PDB entry 7DSI | electron microscopy, 3.21 A resolution | chains A and B

Chain A:
Name: Phospholipid-transporting ATPase DNF1
From: Saccharomyces cerevisiae S288C
Notes: EC 7.6.2.1
UniProtKB: P32660 (ATC5_YEAST); residues 1-1571 here = UniProt positions 1-1571
Chain sequence (1571 residues; numbered 1 to 1571; the number before each row is that of its first residue):
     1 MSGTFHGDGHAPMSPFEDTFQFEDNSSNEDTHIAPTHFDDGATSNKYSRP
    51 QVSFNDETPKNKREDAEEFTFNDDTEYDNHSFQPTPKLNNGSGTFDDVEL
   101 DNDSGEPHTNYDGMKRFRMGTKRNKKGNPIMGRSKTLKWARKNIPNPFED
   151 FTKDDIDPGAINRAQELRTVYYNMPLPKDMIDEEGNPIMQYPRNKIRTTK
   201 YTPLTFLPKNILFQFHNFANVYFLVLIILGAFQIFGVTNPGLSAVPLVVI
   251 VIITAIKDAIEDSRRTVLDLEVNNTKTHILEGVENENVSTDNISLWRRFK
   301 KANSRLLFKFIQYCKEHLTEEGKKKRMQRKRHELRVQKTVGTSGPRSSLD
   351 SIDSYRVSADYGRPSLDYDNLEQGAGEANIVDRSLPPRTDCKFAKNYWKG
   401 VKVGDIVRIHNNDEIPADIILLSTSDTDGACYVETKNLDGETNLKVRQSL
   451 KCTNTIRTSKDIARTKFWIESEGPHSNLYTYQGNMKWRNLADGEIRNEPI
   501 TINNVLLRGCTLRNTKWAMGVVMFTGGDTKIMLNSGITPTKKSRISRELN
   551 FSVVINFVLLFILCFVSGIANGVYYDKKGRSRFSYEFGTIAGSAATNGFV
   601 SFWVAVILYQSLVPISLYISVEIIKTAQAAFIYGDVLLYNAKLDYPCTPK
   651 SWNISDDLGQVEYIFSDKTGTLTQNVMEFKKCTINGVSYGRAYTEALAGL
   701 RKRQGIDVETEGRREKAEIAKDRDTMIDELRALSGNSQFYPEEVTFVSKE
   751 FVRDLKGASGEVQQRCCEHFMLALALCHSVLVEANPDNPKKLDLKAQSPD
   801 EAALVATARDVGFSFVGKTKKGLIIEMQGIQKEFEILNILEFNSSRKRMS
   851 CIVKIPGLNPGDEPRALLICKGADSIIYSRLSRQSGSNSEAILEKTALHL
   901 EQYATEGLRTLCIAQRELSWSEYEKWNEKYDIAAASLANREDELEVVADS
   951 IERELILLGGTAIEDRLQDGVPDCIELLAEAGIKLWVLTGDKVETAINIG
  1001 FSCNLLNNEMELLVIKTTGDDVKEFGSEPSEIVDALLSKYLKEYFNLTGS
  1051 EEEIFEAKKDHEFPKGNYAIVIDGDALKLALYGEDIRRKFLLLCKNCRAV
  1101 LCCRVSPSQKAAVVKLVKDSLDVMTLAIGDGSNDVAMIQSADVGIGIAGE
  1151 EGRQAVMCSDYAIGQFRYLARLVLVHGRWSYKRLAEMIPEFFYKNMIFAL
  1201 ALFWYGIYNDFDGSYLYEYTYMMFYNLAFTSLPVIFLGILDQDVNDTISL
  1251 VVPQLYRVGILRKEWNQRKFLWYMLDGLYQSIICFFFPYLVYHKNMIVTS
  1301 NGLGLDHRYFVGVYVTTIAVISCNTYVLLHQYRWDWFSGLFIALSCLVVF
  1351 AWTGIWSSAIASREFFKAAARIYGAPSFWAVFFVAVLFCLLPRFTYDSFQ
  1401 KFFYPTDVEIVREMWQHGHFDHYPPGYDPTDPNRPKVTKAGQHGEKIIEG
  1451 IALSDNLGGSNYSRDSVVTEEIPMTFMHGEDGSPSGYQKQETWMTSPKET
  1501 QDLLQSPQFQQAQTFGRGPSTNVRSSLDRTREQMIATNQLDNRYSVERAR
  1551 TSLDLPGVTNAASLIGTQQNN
Not modelled in the structure: 1-166, 197-219, 287-389, 1438-1571
Cystine bridges: Cys777-Cys851
Bound ions: Mg2+: Asp667, Thr669
Small-molecule neighbours: AMP-PCP (ACP; phosphomethylphosphonic acid adenylate ester): Asp667, Lys668, Thr669, Ser798, Asp800, Glu801, Phe842, Ser844, Lys847, Met849, Lys871, Gly872, Ala873, Arg909, Thr910, Leu911, Leu988, Thr989, Gly990, Asp991, Arg1104, Lys1110, Asn1133
Swiss-Prot annotation at these positions:
  - region (Involved in phosphatidylcholine substrate selection): Ile234 to Gly241, Glu586 to Ile590
  - active site: Asp667 (4-aspartylphosphate intermediate)
  - binding site (ATP): Asp667, Lys668, Thr669, Glu801, Phe842, Ser844, Lys847, Lys871, Arg909, Thr910, Thr989, Gly990, Asp991, Arg1104, Lys1110, Asn1133, Asp1134
  - binding site (Mg(2+)): Asp667, Thr669, Asp1130, Asp1134
  - binding site (a 1,2-diacyl-sn-glycero-3-phospho-L-serine): Arg1393
  - site: Ile615 (Involved in the release of the transported lipid into the cytosolic leaflet)
  - modified residue: Ser53 (Phosphoserine), Thr70 (Phosphothreonine), Ser81 (Phosphoserine), Thr85 (Phosphothreonine), Ser92 (Phosphoserine), Thr94 (Phosphothreonine), Ser104 (Phosphoserine), Thr109 (Phosphothreonine), Ser351 (Phosphoserine), Ser354 (Phosphoserine), Ser358 (Phosphoserine), Ser365 (Phosphoserine), Tyr368 (Phosphotyrosine), Ser1506 (Phosphoserine), Thr1551 (Phosphothreonine), Ser1552 (Phosphoserine), Ser1563 (Phosphoserine)
  - cross-link: Lys895 (Glycyl lysine isopeptide (Lys-Gly) (interchain with G-Cter in ubiquitin))
  - mutagenesis: Gly230 to Ala231 (Increases phosphatidylserine uptake but not phosphatidic acid or sphingomyelin uptake), Ile234 to Phe235 (Decreases phosphatidylcholine and phosphatidylethanolamine uptake), Pro240 to Gly241 (Decreases phosphatidylcholine and phosphatidylethanolamine uptake), Ser243 (S243Y: Increases phosphatidylcholine and phosphatidylserine uptake), Arg264 (R264A: Increases glucosylceramide, phosphatidylethanolamine, and phosphatidylcholine uptake), Ile545 (I545T: Decreases phosphatidylcholine and phosphatidylehtanolamine uptake), Asn550 (N550I/K/S/Y: Increases phosphatidylserine uptake; N550K/S: Does not alter phosphatidic acid or sphingomyelin uptake), Phe551 (F551L: Decreases phosphatidylcholine and phosphatidylehtanolamine uptake), Ile555 (I555L: Decreases phosphatidylcholine and phosphatidylehtanolamine uptake), Val558 (V558E: Decreases phosphatidylcholine and phosphatidylehtanolamine uptake), Phe565 (F565L: Decreases phosphatidylcholine and phosphatidylehtanolamine uptake), Gly568 (G568A: Decreases phosphatidylcholine, phosphatidylserine and phosphatidylethanolamine uptake), 22 further mutagenesis entries in UniProt

Chain B:
Name: Alkylphosphocholine resistance protein LEM3
From: Saccharomyces cerevisiae S288C
UniProtKB: P42838 (LEM3_YEAST); residue numbers follow UniProt; this construct covers 1-414
Chain sequence (414 residues; each row starts with the number of its first residue):
     1 MVNFDLGQVGEVFRRKDKGAIVSGDNPEEEEDVDASEFEEDEVKPVRTKN
    51 RRPKEDAFTQQRLAAINPVLTPRTVLPLYLLIAVVFVIVGGCILAQNSKV
   101 DEVTIYYQDCMTNATSSWSDIPSEHWQFVFHKYKTYNTAPQWRFVDDESD
   151 DFTKQRGTCQIRFTTPSDMKNNVYLNYVLEKFAANHRRYVLSFSEDQIRG
   201 EDASYETVHDATGINCKPLSKNADGKIYYPCGLIANSMFNDTFPLQLTNV
   251 GDTSNNYSLTNKGINWESDKKRYKKTKYNYTQIAPPPYWEKMYPDGYNET
   301 NIPDIQDWEEFQNWMRPGAFDKITKLIRINKNDTLPAGEYQLDIGLHWPV
   351 LEFNGKKGIYLTHGSHLGGRNPFLGIVYLIGGCICAAMALILLTFWLFGG
   401 RKIADASSLSWNMK
Not modelled in the structure: 1-49, 412-414
Cystine bridges: Cys110-Cys159, Cys216-Cys231
Covalent attachments: N-acetylglucosamine (NAG) linked to Asn240, Asn256, Asn298
Swiss-Prot annotation at these positions:
  - region: Gly400 to Lys414 (Required for localization to the plasma membrane)
  - modified residue: Ser36 (Phosphoserine)
  - glycosylation (N-linked (GlcNAc...) asparagine): Asn113, Asn240, Asn256, Asn279, Asn298, Asn332
  - mutagenesis: Arg51 (R51A: Increases glucosylceramide transport activity of DNF1 and DNF2, but not their phosphatidylethanolamine or phosphatidylcholine transport activity), Ala65 (A65V: Mildly reduces interaction with DNF1), Ala83 (A83T: Reduces interaction with DNF1), Cys110 (C110A: Strongly reduces interaction with DNF1. Mildly resistant to miltefosine. Decreases protein level. Normal protein level; when associated with C-159), Cys159 (C159A: Strongly reduces interaction with DNF1. Mildly resistant to miltefosine. Decreases protein level. Normal protein level; when associated with C-110), Cys216 (C216A: Decreases DNF1 activity. Reduces interaction with DNF1. Resistant to miltefosine. Sensitive to duramycin), Cys231 (C231A: Mildly decreases DNF1 activity. Reduces interaction with DNF1. Resistant to miltefosine), Ser237 (S237L: Strongly reduces interaction with DNF1), Gly375 (G375E: Reduces interaction with DNF1), Ala404 (A404V: Strongly reduces interaction with DNF1)

Interface between chain A and chain B:
Residue-residue contacts (179):
  Lys436(A) with Arg51(B)
  Tyr574(A) with His186(B), hydrogen bond
  Gly579(A) with Phe353(B)
  Arg580(A) with Lys181(B); Phe353(B)
  Ser581(A) with Phe182(B); Ala183(B); Phe353(B)
  Ser584(A) with Tyr288(B), hydrogen bond (backbone-side chain); Glu352(B), hydrogen bond
  Tyr585(A) with Phe182(B), hydrophobic; Ser237(B); Trp348(B); Pro349(B), hydrogen bond (side chain-backbone); Glu352(B); Phe353(B), hydrophobic
  Glu586(A) with Ala183(B); His186(B), salt bridge; Tyr189(B); Leu233(B)
  Phe587(A) with Leu219(B), hydrophobic; Asn236(B); Tyr288(B)
  Phe599(A) with Arg187(B)
  Phe631(A) with Gln61(B)
  Gly634(A) with Pro53(B); Thr59(B); Gln60(B)
  Asp635(A) with Pro53(B); Gln60(B), hydrogen bond
  Val636(A) with Arg52(B); Gln60(B), hydrogen bond (backbone-side chain)
  Tyr639(A) with Asn50(B), hydrogen bond; Arg51(B); Arg52(B), hydrogen bond (side chain-backbone); Pro53(B)
  Asp644(A) with Asn50(B), hydrogen bond; Arg51(B), hydrogen bond (side chain-backbone)
  Trp1179(A) with Gln61(B)
  Arg1183(A) with Gln61(B), hydrogen bond
  Tyr1205(A) with Asn185(B); Ala319(B), hydrogen bond (side chain-backbone); Phe320(B), hydrophobic
  Tyr1208(A) with Asn185(B), hydrogen bond (backbone-side chain); Phe320(B), hydrophobic; Asp321(B)
  Asn1209(A) with Asn185(B); His186(B)
  Asp1212(A) with His186(B), salt bridge; Arg187(B), hydrogen bond (side chain-backbone)
  Gly1213(A) with Arg187(B)
  Ser1214(A) with Asn185(B), hydrogen bond (side chain-backbone)
  Gln1242(A) with Gln61(B)
  Asp1246(A) with Arg62(B), salt bridge
  Val1252(A) with Leu409(B), hydrophobic
  Gln1254(A) with Leu409(B)
  Phe1287(A) with Phe373(B), hydrophobic; Val377(B), hydrophobic
  Tyr1289(A) with Phe320(B), hydrophobic
  Leu1290(A) with Asn371(B), hydrogen bond (backbone-side chain); Phe373(B), hydrophobic
  Val1291(A) with Asn371(B), hydrogen bond (backbone-side chain)
  His1293(A) with Asn371(B)
  Lys1294(A) with Lys322(B), hydrogen bond (backbone-side chain); Asn371(B); Pro372(B)
  Asn1295(A) with Lys322(B), hydrogen bond (side chain-backbone); Thr324(B), hydrogen bond (backbone-side chain)
  Met1296(A) with Thr324(B); Tyr360(B); Arg370(B)
  Ile1297(A) with Gly368(B); Gly369(B), hydrogen bond (backbone-backbone)
  Val1298(A) with Leu367(B); Gly368(B)
  Thr1299(A) with Gly368(B)
  Ser1300(A) with Ser365(B); His366(B)
  Asn1301(A) with Tyr174(B), hydrogen bond (backbone-side chain); Trp266(B)
  Gly1302(A) with Tyr174(B); Leu326(B)
  Leu1303(A) with Gly263(B); Ile264(B); Asn265(B); Trp266(B), hydrophobic; Arg316(B), hydrogen bond (backbone-side chain); Leu326(B), hydrophobic
  Gly1304(A) with Trp266(B); Arg316(B), hydrogen bond (backbone-side chain)
  Asp1306(A) with Arg316(B), salt bridge; Gly318(B); Ala319(B), hydrogen bond (backbone-backbone); Thr324(B)
  His1307(A) with Pro317(B), hydrogen bond (side chain-backbone); Ala319(B)
  Arg1308(A) with Val190(B); Ala319(B)
  Arg1333(A) with Gln61(B); Arg62(B); Leu63(B), hydrogen bond (side chain-backbone); Ala65(B); Asn67(B)
  Trp1334(A) with Ala65(B); Ile66(B), hydrogen bond (backbone-backbone); Pro68(B), hydrophobic
  Asp1335(A) with Leu63(B); Ala64(B); Ala65(B)
  Trp1336(A) with Leu63(B); Ala64(B), hydrogen bond (backbone-backbone)
  Phe1337(A) with Leu63(B), hydrophobic
  Ile1360(A) with Arg199(B); Lys271(B)
  Arg1363(A) with Glu195(B)
  Glu1364(A) with Phe193(B); Ile214(B); Arg272(B)
  Phe1366(A) with Ser268(B); Lys271(B); Arg272(B)
  Lys1367(A) with Ser268(B)
  Arg1371(A) with Trp266(B); Ser268(B); Asp269(B), salt bridge
  Pro1376(A) with His366(B); Leu367(B)
  Ser1377(A) with Leu367(B)
  Ala1380(A) with Leu374(B), hydrophobic; Tyr378(B), hydrogen bond (backbone-side chain)
  Phe1383(A) with Phe86(B); Tyr378(B)
  Val1384(A) with Val377(B); Tyr378(B)
  Leu1387(A) with Phe86(B), hydrophobic; Gly381(B); Cys385(B), hydrophobic
  Phe1388(A) with Val377(B), hydrophobic; Gly381(B)
  Leu1391(A) with Ile384(B), hydrophobic; Cys385(B), hydrophobic
  Phe1394(A) with Leu70(B), hydrophobic; Val75(B), hydrophobic; Leu78(B), hydrophobic; Tyr79(B), hydrogen bond (backbone-side chain)
  Thr1395(A) with Tyr79(B); Met388(B), hydrogen bond
  Ser1398(A) with Tyr79(B), hydrogen bond; Leu392(B)
  Phe1399(A) with Leu392(B), hydrophobic; Phe395(B), hydrophobic
  Lys1401(A) with Leu70(B); Arg401(B), hydrogen bond (backbone-side chain)
  Phe1402(A) with Leu70(B); Pro72(B); Val75(B), hydrophobic; Trp396(B), hydrophobic; Arg401(B), hydrogen bond (backbone-side chain)
  Phe1403(A) with Phe395(B); Trp396(B)
  Pro1405(A) with Arg401(B)
  Asp1407(A) with Ser407(B); Ser408(B), hydrogen bond; Leu409(B)
  Ile1410(A) with Asp405(B); Ala406(B)
  Arg1412(A) with Asn67(B); Pro68(B), hydrogen bond (side chain-backbone); Val69(B)
  Glu1413(A) with Val69(B); Ile403(B)
  Met1414(A) with Ala404(B), hydrophobic; Asp405(B)
  Trp1415(A) with Asn67(B)
  Gln1416(A) with Asn67(B); Val69(B)
  His1417(A) with Ile403(B)
  Pro1425(A) with Arg62(B)
  Gly1426(A) with Arg62(B)
Also at the interface, not in a pair above, chain A (100 interface residues in all): Phe602, Tyr633, Tyr645, Pro646, Thr648, Asp1210, Leu1240, Asn1245, Leu1255, Arg1257, Phe1285, Tyr1292, Leu1305, Val1311, Val1381, His1419
Also at the interface, not in a pair above, chain B (102 interface residues in all): Lys54, Glu55, Phe58, Thr71, Leu76, Ile82, Glu102, Asn176, Pro287, Ile323, Lys325, Gly364, Ile380, Gly400

Summary:
100 residues of chain A and 102 residues of chain B are in contact; the contacts include 37 hydrogen bonds and
5 salt bridges. Polar contacts include Glu586(A)-His186(B), Asp1212(A)-His186(B) and Asp1246(A)-Arg62(B).
Bound to chain A: AMP-PCP. N-acetylglucosamine is covalently linked to Asn240(B), Asn256(B) and Asn298(B).
Chain A is Phospholipid-transporting ATPase DNF1 and chain B is Alkylphosphocholine resistance protein LEM3,
both from Saccharomyces cerevisiae S288C; the structure, Cryo-EM structure of Dnf1 from Saccharomyces
cerevisiae in yeast lipids with AMPPCP ( resting state ), was determined by electron microscopy together with
7DRX, 7DSH, 7F7F, 7WHV and 7WHW from the same study.
